PDB entry 8TMI | electron microscopy, 3.30 A resolution | chains F and B of the 9 polymer chains in the assembly

# Chain F
Name: sAB C18 Heavy Chain
From: Homo sapiens
Sequence (237 residues; numbered -2 to 234; the number before each row is that of its first residue; numbers below 1 keep their minus sign (Glu-2 is residue -2)):
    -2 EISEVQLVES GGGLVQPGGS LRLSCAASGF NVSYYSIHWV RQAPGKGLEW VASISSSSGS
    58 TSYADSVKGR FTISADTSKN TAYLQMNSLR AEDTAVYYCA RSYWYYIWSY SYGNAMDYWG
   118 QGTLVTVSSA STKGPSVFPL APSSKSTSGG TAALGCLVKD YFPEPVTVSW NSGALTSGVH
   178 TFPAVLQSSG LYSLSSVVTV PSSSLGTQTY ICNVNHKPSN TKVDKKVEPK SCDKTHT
Disordered / not traced: -2 to 0, 124-234
Disulfide bonds: Cys22-Cys96

# Chain B
Name: Cobalt/magnesium transport protein CorA
From: Thermotoga maritima
Reference sequence: Q9WZ31 (CORA_THEMA); residues 1-351 here = UniProt positions 1-351
Sequence (373 residues; each row starts with the number of its first residue; numbers below 1 keep their minus sign (Met-21 is residue -21)):
   -21 MGSSHHHHHH SSGRENLYFQ GHMEEKRLSA KKGLPPGTLV YTGKYREDFE IEVMNYSIEE
    39 FREFKTTDVE SVLPFRDSST PTWINITGIH RTDVVQRVGE FFGIHPLVLE DILNVHQRPK
    99 VEFFENYVFI VLKMFTYDKN LHELESEQVS LILTKNCVLM FQEKIGDVFD PVRERIRYNR
   159 GIIRKKRADY LLYSLIDALV DDYFVLLEKI DDEIDVLEEE VLERPEKETV QRTHQLKRNL
   219 VELRKTIWPL REVLSSLYRD VPPLIEKETV PYFRDVYDHT IQIADTVETF RDIVSGLLDV
   279 YLSSVSNKTN EVMKVLTIIA TIFMPLTFIA GIYGMNFEYM PELRWKWGYP VVLAVMGVIA
   339 VIMVVYFKKK KWL
Disordered / not traced: -21 to 0
Sequence notes: initiating methionine (-21); expression tag (-20 to 0)
UniProt features mapped onto this chain:
  - motif: Gly312 to Asn314 (Probable selectivity filter)
  - site: Asn288 (Essential for ion permeation), Leu294 (Important for closing the ion permeation pathway in the closed state), Thr295 (Threonine that confers selectivity for Co(2+) transport)
  - mutagenesis: Asp89 (D89F/K: Decreases ion transport), Asp253 (D253K: Increases protein stability. Decreases ion transport), Leu280 (L280A: Decreases ion transport), Asn288 (N288L: Abolishes Co(2+) uptake), Met291 (M291A: No effect on ion transport), Leu294 (L294A/V: Increases ion transport by suppression of an obstruction in the transmembrane ion permeation pathway), Thr295 (T295L: Strongly reduces Co(2+) uptake. Abolishes Co(2+) uptake; when associated with L-299; T295M: Strongly reduces Co(2+) uptake ...), Thr299 (T299L: Reduces Co(2+) uptake. Abolishes Co(2+) uptake; when associated with L-295; T299M: No effect on Co(2+) uptake; T299S: Abolishes Co(2+) uptake), Pro303 (P303A/G/I: Increases ion transport by suppression of a kink in the transmembrane ion permeation pathway), Thr305 (T305L: Abolishes Co(2+) uptake), Ile310 (I310A: Increases ion transport), Tyr311 (Y311A: Abolishes pentamerization. Abolishes ion transport; Y311F: No effect on pentamerization. No effect on ion transport), 7 further mutagenesis entries in UniProt

# Chain F / chain B interface
Residue-residue contacts (20):
  Tyr31(F) - Asp71(B)
  Tyr31(F) - Gln74(B)
  Tyr31(F) - Glu78(B)
  Tyr32(F) - Asp71(B)  hydrogen bond
  Ser55(F) - Pro13(B)
  Ser55(F) - Pro14(B)  hydrogen bond (side chain-backbone)
  Ser57(F) - Pro13(B)
  Ser57(F) - Pro14(B)
  Tyr100(F) - Arg24(B)
  Trp101(F) - Gly11(B)
  Trp101(F) - Leu12(B)  hydrophobic
  Trp101(F) - Pro13(B)
  Trp101(F) - Val18(B)
  Trp101(F) - Arg24(B)
  Tyr102(F) - Arg24(B)
  Tyr103(F) - Thr20(B)
  Tyr103(F) - His94(B)
  Tyr109(F) - Lys9(B)
  Tyr109(F) - Leu12(B)  hydrophobic
  Tyr109(F) - Val18(B)  hydrophobic
Other interface residues (no listed pair), chain F (12 interface residues in all): Ser52, Ser106, Tyr107
Other interface residues (no listed pair), chain B (18 interface residues in all): Lys10, Thr16, Tyr19, Arg69, Thr70, Arg75

# In short
Chain F and chain B form an interface of 12 and 18 residues respectively, with 2 hydrogen bonds. Polar
contacts include Tyr32(F)-Asp71(B) and Ser55(F)-Pro14(B). Curated annotation (UniProt) lists 19 mutagenesis
sites on chain B.
Chain F is sAB C18 Heavy Chain (Homo sapiens) and chain B is Cobalt/magnesium transport protein CorA
(Thermotoga maritima); the structure, Cryo-EM structure of CorA in complex with conformation-specific
synthetic antibody C18 and 100 uM MgCl2, State ..., was determined by electron microscopy.
